Entry 5LMV (electron microscopy, 4.90 A resolution (low resolution: residue-level contacts below are approximate; hydrogen-bond / salt-bridge calls are withheld)); this record covers chains A and L of the 26 polymer chains in the assembly.

# Chain A
Molecule: 16S ribosomal RNA
Organism: Thermus thermophilus HB8
Sequence (1522 nucleotides; numbered 0 to 1544 plus 21 insertion-coded residues; 44 numbers in that range are skipped by the numbering (no residue carries them; nothing is unmodelled there); the number before each row is that of its first residue; a row labelled like 189A-189L holds insertion residues (189A, then the next letters in order); numbering starts at 0):
     0 UUUGUUGGAG AGUUUGAUCC UGGCUCAGGG UGAACGCUGG CGGCGUGCCU AAGACAUGCA
    60 AGUCGUGCGG GCCG
    76 CGGGGUUUU
    88 ACUCCG
    96 UGGUCAGCGG CGGACGGGUG AGUAACGCGU GGGU
  129A G
   130 ACCUACCCGG AAGAGGGGGA CAACCCGGGG AAACUCGGGC UAAUCCCCCA UGUGGACCCG
189A-189L CCCCUUGGGGUG
   190 UGUCCAAAGG GCUUU
   216 GCCCGCUUCC GGAUGGGCCC GCGUCCCAUC AGCUAGUUGG UGGGGUAAUG GCCCACCAAG
   276 GCGACGACGG GUAGCCGGUC UGAGAGGAUG GCCGGCCACA GGGGCACUGA GACACGGGCC
   336 CCACUCCUAC GGGAGGCAGC AGUUAGGAAU CUUCCGCAAU GGGCGCAAGC CUGACGGAGC
   396 GACGCCGCUU GGAGGAAGAA GCCCUUCGGG GUGUAAACUC CUGA
   441 ACCCGGGACG AAACCCCC
   460 GA
   470 CGAGGGGA
   479 CUGACGGUAC CGGGGUAA
   498 UAGCGCCGGC CAACUCCGUG CCAGCAGCCG CGGUAAUACG GAGGGCGCGA GCGUUACCCG
   558 GAUUCACUGG GCGUAAAGGG CGUGUAGGCG GCCUGGGGCG UCCCAUGUGA AAGACCACGG
   618 CUCAACCGUG GGGGAGCGUG GGAUACGCUC AGGCUAGACG GUGGGAGAGG GUGGUGGAAU
   678 UCCCGGAGUA GCGGUGAAAU GCGCAGAUAC CGGGAGGAAC GCCGAUGGCG AAGGCAGCCA
   738 CCUGGUCCAC CCGUGACGCU GAGGCGCGAA AGCGUGGGGA GCAAACCGGA UUAGAUACCC
   798 GGGUAGUCCA CGCCCUAAAC GAUGCGCGCU AGGUCUCUGG GUCU
   848 CCUGGGGGCC GAAGCUAACG CGUUAAGCGC GCCGCCUGGG GAGUACGGCC GCAAGGCUGA
   908 AACUCAAAGG AAUUGACGGG GGCCCGCACA AGCGGUGGAG CAUGUGGUUU AAUUCGAAGC
   968 AACGCGAAGA ACCUUACCAG GCCUUGACAU GCUA
 1001A G
  1002 GGAACCCGGG UGAAAGCCUG GGGUGCCCC
1030A-1030D GCGA
  1031 GGGGAGCCCU AGCACAGGUG CUGCAUGGCC GUCGUCAGCU CGUGCCGUGA GGUGUUGGGU
  1091 UAAGUCCCGC AACGAGCGCA ACCCCCGCCG UUAGUUGCCA GCGGUUCGGC CGGGCACUCU
  1151 AACGGGACUG CCCGCG
  1168 AAAGCGGGAG GAAGGAGGGG ACGACGUCUG GUCAGCAUGG CCCUUACGGC CUGGGCGACA
  1228 CACGUGCUAC AAUGCCCACU ACAAAGCGAU GCCACCCGGC AACGGGGAGC UAAUCGCAAA
  1288 AAGGUGGGCC CAGUUCGGAU UGGGGUCUGC AACCCGACCC CAUGAAGCCG GAAUCGCUAG
  1348 UAAUCGCGGA UCAGCC
 1363A A
  1364 UGCCGCGGUG AAUACGUUCC CGGGCCUUGU ACACACCGCC CGUCACGCCA UGGGAGCGGG
  1424 CUCUACCCGA AGUCGCCGG
1442A-1442B GA
  1443 GCCUA
  1452 C
  1456 GGGCAGGCGC CGAGGGUAGG GCCCGUGACU GGGGCGAAGU CGUAACAAGG UAGCUGUACC
  1516 GGAAGGUGCG GCUGGAUCAC CUCCUUUCU
Not modelled in the structure: 0-4, 1543-1544

# Chain L
Protein: 30S ribosomal protein S12
Organism: Thermus thermophilus HB8
Reference sequence: Q5SHN3 (RS12_THET8); residues 4-135 here correspond to UniProt positions 1-132 (UniProt number = residue number - 3)
Chain sequence (132 residues; row label = number of the first residue in the row):
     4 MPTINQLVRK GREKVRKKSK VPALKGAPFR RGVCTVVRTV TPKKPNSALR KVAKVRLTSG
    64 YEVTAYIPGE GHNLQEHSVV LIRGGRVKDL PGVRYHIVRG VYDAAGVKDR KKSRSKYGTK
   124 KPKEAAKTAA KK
Not modelled in the structure: 4, 129-135
UniProt features mapped onto this chain:
  - modified residue: Asp92 (3-methylthioaspartic acid)

# How chain A and chain L interact
Pairs across the interface (126):
  C23(A) - Lys21(L)
  C23(A) - Lys23(L)
  U24(A) - Lys23(L)
  A32(A) - Pro31(L)
  A33(A) - Phe32(L)
  C34(A) - Phe32(L)
  C34(A) - Val104(L)
  G35(A) - Gly103(L)
  G35(A) - Val104(L)
  G35(A) - Arg117(L)
  G35(A) - Ser118(L)
  G35(A) - Gly121(L)
  C36(A) - Arg117(L)
  C36(A) - Gly121(L)
  C36(A) - Thr122(L)
  C36(A) - Lys123(L)
  C36(A) - Lys124(L)
  U37(A) - Lys123(L)
  U37(A) - Lys124(L)
  U49(A) - Lys28(L)
  G302(A) - Lys17(L)
  G362(A) - Arg33(L)
  G362(A) - Arg34(L)
  G362(A) - Thr61(L)
  A363(A) - Pro31(L)
  A363(A) - Phe32(L)
  A363(A) - Arg33(L)
  A363(A) - Arg34(L)
  A363(A) - Thr61(L)
  A363(A) - Leu84(L)
  A363(A) - Tyr105(L)
  C501(A) - Arg117(L)
  C501(A) - Ser118(L)
  C501(A) - Lys124(L)
  G502(A) - Lys115(L)
  G502(A) - Ser116(L)
  G502(A) - Arg117(L)
  G502(A) - Ser118(L)
  C503(A) - Ser116(L)
  C503(A) - Lys119(L)
  C518(A) - Ser50(L)
  C519(A) - Ser50(L)
  A520(A) - Ala51(L)
  A520(A) - Leu52(L)
  A520(A) - Glu73(L)
  G521(A) - Arg53(L)
  G521(A) - Lys54(L)
  G521(A) - Gly72(L)
  G521(A) - Glu73(L)
  G521(A) - Gly74(L)
  C522(A) - Tyr69(L)
  C522(A) - Pro71(L)
  C522(A) - Gly72(L)
  C522(A) - Tyr120(L)
  A523(A) - Arg53(L)
  A523(A) - Val90(L)
  A523(A) - Lys91(L)
  A523(A) - Asp92(L)
  A523(A) - Lys119(L)
  A523(A) - Tyr120(L)
  G524(A) - Gly88(L)
  C525(A) - Lys91(L)
  C526(A) - Lys91(L)
  G527(A) - Asn49(L)
  G527(A) - Asp92(L)
  C528(A) - Asn49(L)
  G529(A) - Asn49(L)
  G529(A) - Ser50(L)
  G529(A) - Ala51(L)
  G537(A) - Glu73(L)
  G537(A) - Arg113(L)
  G538(A) - Arg113(L)
  G538(A) - Lys114(L)
  G538(A) - Lys115(L)
  A539(A) - Lys114(L)
  A539(A) - Lys115(L)
  U551(A) - Phe32(L)
  U551(A) - Arg86(L)
  U551(A) - Lys119(L)
  U552(A) - Pro31(L)
  U552(A) - Phe32(L)
  U552(A) - Arg86(L)
  U552(A) - Gly87(L)
  A553(A) - Val24(L)
  A553(A) - Gly29(L)
  A553(A) - Ala30(L)
  A553(A) - Pro31(L)
  A553(A) - Gly87(L)
  A553(A) - Gly88(L)
  C554(A) - Val24(L)
  C562(A) - Arg15(L)
  C562(A) - Glu16(L)
  C562(A) - Val18(L)
  C564(A) - Leu10(L)
  C564(A) - Arg15(L)
  G567(A) - Pro5(L)
  G567(A) - Arg15(L)
  G568(A) - Pro5(L)
  G585(A) - Asn8(L)
  C879(A) - Thr6(L)
  C880(A) - Asn8(L)
  C880(A) - Gln9(L)
  C880(A) - Arg12(L)
  G881(A) - Pro5(L)
  G881(A) - Gln9(L)
  G881(A) - Arg12(L)
  C882(A) - Pro5(L)
  C882(A) - Gln9(L)
  A908(A) - Arg19(L)
  C910(A) - Arg97(L)
  U911(A) - Gly95(L)
  U911(A) - Arg97(L)
  C912(A) - Lys46(L)
  C1411(A) - Arg41(L)
  C1411(A) - Pro94(L)
  C1412(A) - Arg41(L)
  C1412(A) - Lys57(L)
  C1412(A) - Pro94(L)
  C1412(A) - Gly95(L)
  A1413(A) - Lys57(L)
  C1490(A) - Lys46(L)
  G1491(A) - Lys47(L)
  A1492(A) - Lys46(L)
  A1492(A) - Lys47(L)
  A1492(A) - Asn49(L)
  A1492(A) - Ser50(L)
Interface residues without a listed pair, chain A (64 interface residues in all): C242, A303, A364, G500, G550, C556, A563, C883, U884, G885, A913
Interface residues without a listed pair, chain L (69 interface residues in all): Lys20, Pro25, Pro48, Glu65, His99, Val101, Asp112

# Overview
Chain A and chain L form an interface of 64 and 69 residues respectively.
Here chain A is 16S ribosomal RNA and chain L is 30S ribosomal protein S12, both from Thermus thermophilus
HB8. Entry 5LMV (Structure of bacterial 30S-IF1-IF2-IF3-mRNA-tRNA translation pre-initiation
complex(state-III)) was determined by electron microscopy together with 5LMN, 5LMO, 5LMP, 5LMQ, 5LMR, 5LMS,
5LMT and 5LMU from the same study.
